Entry 7LX2 (electron microscopy, 3.12 A resolution); this record covers chains A and H of the 9 polymer chains in the assembly.

== Chain A ==
Molecule: Env glycoprotein gp160
Organism: Human immunodeficiency virus 1
Chain sequence (658 residues; numbered -6 to 664 plus 37 insertion-coded residues; 50 numbers in that range are skipped by the numbering (no residue carries them; nothing is unmodelled there); the number before each row is that of its first residue; a row labelled like 184A-184G holds insertion residues (184A, then the next letters in order); numbers below 1 keep their minus sign (Met-6 is residue -6)):
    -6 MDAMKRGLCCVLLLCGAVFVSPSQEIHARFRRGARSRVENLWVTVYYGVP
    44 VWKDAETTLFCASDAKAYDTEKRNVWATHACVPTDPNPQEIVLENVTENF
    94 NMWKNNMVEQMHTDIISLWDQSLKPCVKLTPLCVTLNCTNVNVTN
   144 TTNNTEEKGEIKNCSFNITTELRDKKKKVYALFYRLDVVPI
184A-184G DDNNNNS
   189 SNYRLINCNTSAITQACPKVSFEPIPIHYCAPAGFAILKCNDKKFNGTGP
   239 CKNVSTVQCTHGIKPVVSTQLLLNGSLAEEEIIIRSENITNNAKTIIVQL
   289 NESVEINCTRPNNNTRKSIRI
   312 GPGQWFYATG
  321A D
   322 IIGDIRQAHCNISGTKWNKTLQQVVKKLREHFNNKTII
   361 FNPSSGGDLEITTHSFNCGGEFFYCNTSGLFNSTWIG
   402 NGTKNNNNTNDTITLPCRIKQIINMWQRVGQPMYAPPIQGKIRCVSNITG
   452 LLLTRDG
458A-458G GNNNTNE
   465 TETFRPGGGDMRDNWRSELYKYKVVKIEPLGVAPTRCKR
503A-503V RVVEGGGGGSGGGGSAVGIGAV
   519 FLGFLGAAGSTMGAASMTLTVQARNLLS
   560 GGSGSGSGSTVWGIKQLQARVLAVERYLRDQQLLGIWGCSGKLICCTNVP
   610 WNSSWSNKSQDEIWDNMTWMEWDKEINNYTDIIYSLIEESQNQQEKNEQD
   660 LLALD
Unresolved in the structure: -6 to 31, 58-64, 144-152, 184A-184G, 402-411, 458A-458G, 503A-503V, 560-571, 653-664
Cystine bridges: Cys54-Cys74, Cys119-Cys205, Cys126-Cys196, Cys131-Cys157, Cys218-Cys247, Cys228-Cys239, Cys296-Cys331, Cys378-Cys445, Cys385-Cys418, Cys501-Cys605, Cys598-Cys604
Covalently attached groups: N-acetylglucosamine (NAG) linked to Asn88, Asn130, Asn160, Asn190, Asn197, Asn234, Asn241, Asn262, Asn276, Asn289, Asn295, Asn301, Asn339, Asn386, Asn392, Asn448, Asn611; glycan linked to Asn138, Asn332
What the authors report for this chain:
  - post-translational modification sites: Asn138, Asn332
  - contacts within the chain: Arg308-Trp316 (cation-pi contact), Trp316-Tyr318 (hydrophobic contact)

== Chain H ==
Molecule: PGT122 Fab heavy chain
Organism: Homo sapiens
Notes: antibody fragment or engineered binder
Chain sequence (235 residues; numbered 1 to 214 plus 21 insertion-coded residues; the number before each row is that of its first residue; a row labelled like 82A-82C holds insertion residues (82A, then the next letters in order)):
     1 QVHLQESGPGLVKPSETLSLTCNVSGTLVRDNYWSWIRQPLGKQPEWIGY
    51 VHDSGDTNYNPSLKSRVHLSLDKSKNLVSLRL
82A-82C TGV
    83 TAADSAIYYCATTKHGRR
100A-100R IYGVVAFKEWFTYFYMDV
   101 WGKGTSVTVSSASTKGPSVFPLAPSSKSTSGGTAALGCLVKDYFPEPVTV
   151 SWNSGALTSGVHTFPAVLQSSGLYSLSSVVTVPSSSLGTQTYICNVNHKP
   201 SNTKVDKRVEPKSC
Unresolved in the structure: 111-214
Cystine bridges: Cys22-Cys92

== Interface between chain A and chain H ==
Contacting residue pairs - 9 pairs, chain A then chain H:
  Asp325(A) - Tyr100B(H)
  Arg327(A) - Gly100C(H)
  Arg327(A) - Val100D(H)
  Arg327(A) - Glu100I(H)  salt bridge
  Gln328(A) - Phe100G(H)
  Gln328(A) - Glu100I(H)  hydrogen bond (backbone-side chain)
  His330(A) - Phe100G(H)
  Thr415(A) - Phe100G(H)
  Pro417(A) - Phe100G(H)  hydrophobic
Interface residues without a listed pair, chain A (9 interface residues in all): Ile326, Ala329, Leu416

== In short ==
Chain A and chain H form an interface of 9 and 5 residues respectively; the contacts include 1 hydrogen bond
and 1 salt bridge. Polar pairs include Arg327(A)-Glu100I(H) and Gln328(A)-Glu100I(H). The paper reports
modification sites Asn138(A) and Asn332(A); contacts within the chain involving Trp316(A), Arg308(A) and
Tyr318(A).
Chain A is Env glycoprotein gp160 (Human immunodeficiency virus 1) and chain H is PGT122 Fab heavy chain (Homo
sapiens); the structure, Cryo-EM structure of ConSOSL.UFO.664 (ConS) in complex with bNAb PGT122, was
determined by electron microscopy, deposited together with 7LX3, 7LXM and 7LXN.
